Entry 2WYW (X-ray diffraction, 1.90 A resolution); this record covers chains A and B of the 4 polymer chains in the assembly.

[Chain A (and B)]
Name: Enoyl-[acyl carrier protein] reductase
Source organism: Thermus thermophilus
Notes: EC 1.3.1.10; chain B of this document is another copy of the same molecule, construct and numbering; everything in this record applies to it too
UniProtKB: Q5SLI9 (Q5SLI9_THET8); residue numbers follow UniProt; this construct covers 1-261
Chain sequence (261 residues; each row starts with the number of its first residue):
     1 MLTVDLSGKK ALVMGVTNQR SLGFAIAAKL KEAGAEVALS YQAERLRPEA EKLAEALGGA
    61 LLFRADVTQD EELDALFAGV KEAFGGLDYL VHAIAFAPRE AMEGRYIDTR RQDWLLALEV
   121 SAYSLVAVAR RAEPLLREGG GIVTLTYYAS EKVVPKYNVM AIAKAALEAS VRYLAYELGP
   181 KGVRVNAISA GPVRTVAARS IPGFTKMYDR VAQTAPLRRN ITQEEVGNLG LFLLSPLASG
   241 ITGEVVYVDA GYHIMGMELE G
Disordered / not traced: 260-261 (chain B: 259-261)
Small-molecule neighbours:
  - NAD (nicotinamide-adenine-dinucleotide): Gly15, Val16, Thr17, Ser21, Leu22, Gly23, Gln42, Leu46, Ala65, Asp66, Val67, Thr68, Ala93, Ile94, Ala95, Phe96, Val120, Leu145, Thr146, Tyr147, Tyr157, Lys164, Ala190, Gly191, Pro192, Val193, Thr195, Val196, Ala197, Phe204
  - triclosan (TCL): Ala95, Phe96, Ala97, Met102, Tyr147, Tyr157, Met160, Lys164, Pro192, Ala197, Ala198, Ser200, Ile201, Phe204, Met207
From the paper describing this entry:
  - conformationally variable residues (order/disorder transition): Thr195 to Gly203, Val196 to Met207
  - binding site for triclosan: Tyr157, Met160, Ala197, Ala198, Ile201

[How chain A and chain B interact]
Contacting residue pairs (90):
  Val67(A) - Arg111(B)  hydrogen bond (backbone-side chain)
  Thr68(A) - Arg111(B)
  Asp70(A) - Arg111(B)  salt bridge
  Leu73(A) - Arg111(B)
  Arg105(A) - Glu133(B)  salt bridge
  Arg105(A) - Glu177(B)
  Arg105(A) - Lys181(B)
  Tyr106(A) - Val126(B)
  Tyr106(A) - Ser170(B)  hydrogen bond
  Tyr106(A) - Tyr173(B)  hydrophobic
  Tyr106(A) - Glu177(B)  hydrogen bond (backbone-side chain)
  Ile107(A) - Val126(B)
  Ile107(A) - Ala129(B)
  Ile107(A) - Arg130(B)
  Ile107(A) - Glu133(B)
  Ile107(A) - Leu174(B)  hydrophobic
  Ile107(A) - Glu177(B)  hydrogen bond (backbone-side chain)
  Ile107(A) - Leu178(B)  hydrophobic
  Asp108(A) - Arg130(B)
  Thr109(A) - Tyr123(B)  hydrogen bond (backbone-side chain)
  Thr109(A) - Arg130(B)
  Arg110(A) - Tyr123(B)
  Arg111(A) - Val67(B)  hydrogen bond (side chain-backbone)
  Arg111(A) - Thr68(B)
  Arg111(A) - Asp70(B)  salt bridge
  Arg111(A) - Glu119(B)  salt bridge
  Arg111(A) - Tyr123(B)  hydrogen bond (backbone-side chain)
  Trp114(A) - Leu118(B)
  Trp114(A) - Ala122(B)  hydrophobic
  Trp114(A) - Tyr123(B)  hydrophobic
  Leu115(A) - Leu115(B)
  Leu115(A) - Glu119(B)
  Leu118(A) - Trp114(B)
  Glu119(A) - Arg111(B)  salt bridge
  Glu119(A) - Leu115(B)
  Ala122(A) - Trp114(B)  hydrophobic
  Tyr123(A) - Thr109(B)  hydrogen bond (side chain-backbone)
  Tyr123(A) - Arg110(B)
  Tyr123(A) - Arg111(B)  hydrogen bond (side chain-backbone)
  Tyr123(A) - Trp114(B)  hydrophobic
  Val126(A) - Tyr106(B)
  Val126(A) - Ile107(B)
  Ala129(A) - Ile107(B)
  Arg130(A) - Ile107(B)  hydrogen bond (side chain-backbone)
  Arg130(A) - Asp108(B)
  Arg130(A) - Thr109(B)  hydrogen bond (side chain-backbone)
  Glu133(A) - Arg105(B)  salt bridge
  Glu133(A) - Ile107(B)
  Ala149(A) - Tyr173(B)
  Ser150(A) - Ala169(B)
  Ser150(A) - Arg172(B)  hydrogen bond (backbone-side chain)
  Glu151(A) - Arg172(B)  hydrogen bond (backbone-side chain)
  Val153(A) - Arg172(B)
  Val153(A) - Tyr173(B)
  Val153(A) - Tyr176(B)  hydrophobic
  Val154(A) - Tyr173(B)  hydrogen bond (backbone-side chain)
  Pro155(A) - Tyr176(B)
  Tyr157(A) - Tyr173(B)
  Asn158(A) - Tyr173(B)
  Ala161(A) - Tyr173(B)  hydrophobic
  Ile162(A) - Ala166(B)  hydrophobic
  Ile162(A) - Ala169(B)
  Ile162(A) - Ser170(B)
  Ile162(A) - Tyr173(B)  hydrophobic
  Ala165(A) - Ala165(B)
  Ala165(A) - Ala169(B)  hydrophobic
  Ala166(A) - Ile162(B)  hydrophobic
  Ala169(A) - Ser150(B)
  Ala169(A) - Ile162(B)  hydrophobic
  Ala169(A) - Ala165(B)  hydrophobic
  Ser170(A) - Tyr106(B)  hydrogen bond
  Ser170(A) - Ile162(B)
  Arg172(A) - Ser150(B)  hydrogen bond (side chain-backbone)
  Arg172(A) - Glu151(B)  hydrogen bond (side chain-backbone)
  Arg172(A) - Val153(B)
  Tyr173(A) - Tyr106(B)  hydrophobic
  Tyr173(A) - Ala149(B)
  Tyr173(A) - Val153(B)  hydrophobic
  Tyr173(A) - Val154(B)  hydrogen bond (side chain-backbone)
  Tyr173(A) - Tyr157(B)
  Tyr173(A) - Asn158(B)
  Tyr173(A) - Ala161(B)  hydrophobic
  Tyr173(A) - Ile162(B)  hydrophobic
  Leu174(A) - Ile107(B)  hydrophobic
  Tyr176(A) - Val153(B)  hydrophobic
  Tyr176(A) - Pro155(B)
  Glu177(A) - Arg105(B)
  Glu177(A) - Tyr106(B)  hydrogen bond (side chain-backbone)
  Glu177(A) - Ile107(B)  hydrogen bond (side chain-backbone)
  Leu178(A) - Ile107(B)  hydrophobic
Interface residues without a listed pair, chain A (44 interface residues in all): Gln69, Ala127, Lys152
Interface residues without a listed pair, chain B (45 interface residues in all): Gln69, Leu73, Ala127, Lys152

[Summary]
The interface between chain A and chain B involves 44 residues on one side and 45 on the other; the contacts
include 20 hydrogen bonds and 6 salt bridges. Polar contacts include Asp70(A)-Arg111(B), Arg105(A)-Glu133(B)
and Arg111(A)-Glu119(B). From the paper: a binding site for triclosan at Tyr157(A), Met160(A) and Ala197(A)
among others; conformational variability at Thr195(A) and Val196(A).
Both chains are Enoyl-[acyl carrier protein] reductase (Thermus thermophilus). Entry 2WYW (High resolution
structure of Thermus thermophilus enoyl-acyl carrier protein reductase NAD and triclosan-form) was determined
by X-ray diffraction together with 2WYU and 2WYV from the same study.
